Entry 7PY5 (electron microscopy, 3.90 A resolution); this record covers chains B and D of the 10 polymer chains in the assembly.

== Chain B ==
Molecule: DNA-directed RNA polymerase subunit alpha
Organism: Escherichia coli
Notes: EC 2.7.7.6
Reference sequence: P0A7Z4 (RPOA_ECOLI); residue numbers follow UniProt; this construct covers 1-329
Chain sequence (329 residues; each row starts with the number of its first residue):
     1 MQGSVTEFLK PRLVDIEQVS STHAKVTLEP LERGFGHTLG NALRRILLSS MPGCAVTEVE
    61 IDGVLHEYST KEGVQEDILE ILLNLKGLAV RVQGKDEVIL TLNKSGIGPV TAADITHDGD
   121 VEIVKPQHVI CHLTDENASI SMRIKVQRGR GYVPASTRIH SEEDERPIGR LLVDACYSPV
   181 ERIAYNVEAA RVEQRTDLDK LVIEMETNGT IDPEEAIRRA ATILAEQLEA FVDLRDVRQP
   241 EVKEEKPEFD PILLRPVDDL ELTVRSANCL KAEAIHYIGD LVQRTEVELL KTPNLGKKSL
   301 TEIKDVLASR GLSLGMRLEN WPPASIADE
Not modelled in the structure: 1-3, 159-169, 235-329
Curated features (UniProtKB/Swiss-Prot):
  - region: Glu162 to Glu165 (Required for interaction with Crp at class II promoters)
  - modified residue: Arg265 (ADP-ribosylarginine), Lys297 (N6-acetyllysine), Lys298 (N6-acetyllysine)
  - mutagenesis: Arg45 (R45C: In rpoA112; temperature-sensitive, blocks RNA polymerase assembly), Glu162 to Glu165 (5-fold decrease in CRP-class II promoter-dependent transcription), Glu165 (E165K: 5-fold decrease in CRP-class II promoter-dependent transcription), Arg191 (R191C: In rpoA101; temperature-sensitive)

== Chain D ==
Molecule: DNA-directed RNA polymerase subunit beta'
Organism: Escherichia coli
Notes: EC 2.7.7.6
Reference sequence: P0A8T8 (RPOC_ECO57); numbering as in UniProt (aligned over 1-1407)
Chain sequence (1407 residues; numbered 1 to 1407; the number before each row is that of its first residue):
     1 MKDLLKFLKA QTKTEEFDAI KIALASPDMI RSWSFGEVKK PETINYRTFK PERDGLFCAR
    61 IFGPVKDYEC LCGKYKRLKH RGVICEKCGV EVTQTKVRRE RMGHIELASP TAHIWFLKSL
   121 PSRIGLLLDM PLRDIERVLY FESYVVIEGG MTNLERQQIL TEEQYLDALE EFGDEFDAKM
   181 GAEAIQALLK SMDLEQECEQ LREELNETNS ETKRKKLTKR IKLLEAFVQS GNKPEWMILT
   241 VLPVLPPDLR PLVPLDGGRF ATSDLNDLYR RVINRNNRLK RLLDLAAPDI IVRNEKRMLQ
   301 EAVDALLDNG RRGRAITGSN KRPLKSLADM IKGKQGRFRQ NLLGKRVDYS GRSVITVGPY
   361 LRLHQCGLPK KMALELFKPF IYGKLELRGL ATTIKAAKKM VEREEAVVWD ILDEVIREHP
   421 VLLNRAPTLH RLGIQAFEPV LIEGKAIQLH PLVCAAYNAD FDGDQMAVHV PLTLEAQLEA
   481 RALMMSTNNI LSPANGEPII VPSQDVVLGL YYMTRDCVNA KGEGMVLTGP KEAERLYRSG
   541 LASLHARVKV RITEYEKDAN GELVAKTSLK DTTVGRAILW MIVPKGLPYS IVNQALGKKA
   601 ISKMLNTCYR ILGLKPTVIF ADQIMYTGFA YAARSGASVG IDDMVIPEKK HEIISEAEAE
   661 VAEIQEQFQS GLVTAGERYN KVIDIWAAAN DRVSKAMMDN LQTETVINRD GQEEKQVSFN
   721 SIYMMADSGA RGSAAQIRQL AGMRGLMAKP DGSIIETPIT ANFREGLNVL QYFISTHGAR
   781 KGLADTALKT ANSGYLTRRL VDVAQDLVVT EDDCGTHEGI MMTPVIEGGD VKEPLRDRVL
   841 GRVTAEDVLK PGTADILVPR NTLLHEQWCD LLEENSVDAV KVRSVVSCDT DFGVCAHCYG
   901 RDLARGHIIN KGEAIGVIAA QSIGEPGTQL TMRTFHIGGA ASRAAAESSI QVKNKGSIKL
   961 SNVKSVVNSS GKLVITSRNT ELKLIDEFGR TKESYKVPYG AVLAKGDGEQ VAGGETVANW
  1021 DPHTMPVITE VSGFVRFTDM IDGQTITRQT DELTGLSSLV VLDSAERTAG GKDLRPALKI
  1081 VDAQGNDVLI PGTDMPAQYF LPGKAIVQLE DGVQISSGDT LARIPQESGG TKDITGGLPR
  1141 VADLFEARRP KEPAILAEIS GIVSFGKETK GKRRLVITPV DGSDPYEEMI PKWRQLNVFE
  1201 GERVERGDVI SDGPEAPHDI LRLRGVHAVT RYIVNEVQDV YRLQGVKIND KHIEVIVRQM
  1261 LRKATIVNAG SSDFLEGEQV EYSRVKIANR ELEANGKVGA TYSRDLLGIT KASLATESFI
  1321 SAASFQETTR VLTEAAVAGK RDELRGLKEN VIVGRLIPAG TGYAYHQDRM RRRAAGEAPA
  1381 APQVTAEDAS ASLAELLNAG LGGSDNE
Not modelled in the structure: 1-15, 934-947, 1127-1135, 1374-1407
Curated features (UniProtKB/Swiss-Prot):
  - binding site (Zn(2+)): Cys70, Cys72, Cys85, Cys88, Cys814, Cys888, Cys895, Cys898
  - binding site (Mg(2+)): Asp460, Asp462, Asp464
  - modified residue: Lys972 (N6-acetyllysine)
Metal / ion sites: Zn2+ site 1: Cys72, Cys88; Mg2+: Asp460, Asp462 (shared with 1 residue of chain R); Zn2+ site 2: Cys814, Cys888, Cys895, Cys898

== Chain B / chain D interface ==
Residue-residue contacts - 31 pairs, chain B then chain D:
  Arg44(B) with Glu534(D), salt bridge; Arg538(D)
  Leu48(B) with Arg535(D); Arg538(D)
  Leu79(B) with Val526(D), hydrophobic; Lys549(D); Leu569(D), hydrophobic
  Glu80(B) with Arg551(D), salt bridge
  Leu83(B) with Val526(D), hydrophobic; Leu527(D); Thr528(D); Arg551(D); Leu569(D), hydrophobic
  Asn84(B) with Arg551(D), hydrogen bond
  Tyr152(B) with Arg535(D); Leu536(D), hydrophobic; Leu541(D), hydrophobic
  Pro154(B) with Leu541(D), hydrophobic
  Asp174(B) with Val526(D)
  Cys176(B) with Arg535(D)
  Val180(B) with Arg535(D), hydrogen bond (backbone-side chain)
  Glu181(B) with Lys531(D); Arg535(D)
  Arg182(B) with Glu534(D); Met581(D)
  Arg191(B) with Asp413(D), salt bridge
  Gln194(B) with Lys370(D)
  Thr196(B) with Lys370(D), hydrogen bond; Glu443(D)
  Asp197(B) with Glu443(D), hydrogen bond (backbone-side chain)
  Glu206(B) with Lys531(D)
Other interface residues (no listed pair), chain B (23 interface residues in all): Arg45, Tyr68, Lys86, Ser178, Ala184
Other interface residues (no listed pair), chain D (21 interface residues in all): Trp409, Asp410, Gly524, Met525, Glu532

== Overview ==
23 residues of chain B face 21 of chain D across their interface; the contacts include 4 hydrogen bonds and 3
salt bridges. Polar pairs include Arg44(B)-Glu534(D), Glu80(B)-Arg551(D) and Arg191(B)-Asp413(D).
Chain B is DNA-directed RNA polymerase subunit alpha and chain D is DNA-directed RNA polymerase subunit beta',
both from Escherichia coli; the structure, CryoEM structure of E.coli RNA polymerase elongation complex bound
to NusA and NusG (the consensus NusA-NusG-EC), was determined by electron microscopy together with 7PY0, 7PY1,
7PY3, 7PY6, 7PY7, 7PY8 and 4 further entries from the same study.
